PDB entry 4FIP | X-ray diffraction, 2.69 A resolution | chains A and B of the 8 polymer chains in the assembly

[Chain A]
Molecule: Ubiquitin carboxyl-terminal hydrolase 8
From: Saccharomyces cerevisiae
Notes: EC 3.4.19.12
UniProtKB: P50102 (UBP8_YEAST); residue numbers follow UniProt; this construct covers 1-471
Chain sequence (476 residues; numbered -4 to 471; the number before each row is that of its first residue; numbers below 1 keep their minus sign (Gly-4 is residue -4)):
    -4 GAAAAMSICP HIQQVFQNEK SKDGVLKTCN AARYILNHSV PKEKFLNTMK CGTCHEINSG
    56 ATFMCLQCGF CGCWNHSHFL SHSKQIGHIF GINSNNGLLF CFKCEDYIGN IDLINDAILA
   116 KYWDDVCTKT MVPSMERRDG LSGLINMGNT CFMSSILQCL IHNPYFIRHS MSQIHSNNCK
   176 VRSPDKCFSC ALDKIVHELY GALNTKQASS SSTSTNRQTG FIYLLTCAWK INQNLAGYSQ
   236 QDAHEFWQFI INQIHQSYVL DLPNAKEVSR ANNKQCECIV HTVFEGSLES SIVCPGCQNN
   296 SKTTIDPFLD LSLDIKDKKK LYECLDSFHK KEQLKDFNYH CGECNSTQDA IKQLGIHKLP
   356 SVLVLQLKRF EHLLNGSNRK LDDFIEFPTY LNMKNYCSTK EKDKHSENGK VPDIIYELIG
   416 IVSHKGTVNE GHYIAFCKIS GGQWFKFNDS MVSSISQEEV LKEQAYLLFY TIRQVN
Not modelled in the structure: -4 to -1, 200-209, 230-235, 395-400
Construct notes: expression tag (-4 to 0); engineered mutation Asn144 (Ser in P50102)
Swiss-Prot annotation at these positions:
  - zinc finger: Lys22 to Cys122 (UBP-type)
  - active site: Cys146 (Nucleophile), His427 (Proton acceptor)
  - binding site (Zn(2+)): Cys4, His6, Cys46, Cys49, Cys60, Cys63, Cys68, His73, His77, His83, Cys96, Cys99, His170, Cys174, Cys182, Cys185, His250, Cys271, Cys273, His276 and 4 more in UniProt
  - mutagenesis: Cys46 (C46A: Lowers histone H2B deubiquitination activity; when associated with A-49), Cys49 (C49A: Lowers histone H2B deubiquitination activity; when associated with A-46), His77 (H77A: Lowers histone H2B deubiquitination activity), Cys146 (C146S: Lowers histone H2B deubiquitination activity), His419 (H419A: Lowers histone H2B deubiquitination activity)
Bound ions: Zn2+ site 1: Cys4, His6, Cys96, Cys99; Zn2+ site 2: Cys46, Cys49, Cys68, His73; Zn2+ site 3: Cys60, Cys63, His83; Zn2+ site 4: Cys174, Cys182, Cys185; Zn2+ site 5: Cys271, Cys273; Zn2+ site 6: Cys289, Cys292, Cys336, Cys339
What the authors report for this chain:
  - conformationally variable residues (loop rearrangement): Arg133 to Thr145
  - self-association interface (contacts with another copy of this molecule): Asn144, Thr214 to Ile226
  - mutagenesis - N141A/S144N/S149N, N141A: decreased catalytic activity on K48 di-ubiquitin
  - mutagenesis - S144N: increased catalytic activity
  - mutagenesis - S144N (Kd 28 uM): decreased binding to Ubiquitin carboxyl-terminal hydrolase 8 (chain A)
  - mutagenesis - S144N/S149N, S149N: abolished binding to Ubiquitin carboxyl-terminal hydrolase 8 (chain A)
  - mutagenesis - S149N: increased catalytic activity on in the absence of Sgf11-ZnF
  - mutagenesis - S144N, S149N: unchanged catalytic activity on DUBm containing intact Sgf11
  - mutagenesis - N141A/S144N/S149N: decreased catalytic activity on K48-linked diubiquitin

[Chain B]
Molecule: Protein SUS1
From: Saccharomyces cerevisiae
UniProtKB: Q6WNK7 (SUS1_YEAST); residue numbers follow UniProt; this construct covers 1-96
Chain sequence (96 residues; row label = number of the first residue in the row):
     1 MTMDTAQLKS QIQQYLVESG NYELISNELK ARLLQEGWVD KVKDLTKSEM NINESTNFTQ
    61 ILSTVEPKAL EMVSDSTRET VLKQIREFLE EIVDTQ
Not modelled in the structure: 1-5, 96
Swiss-Prot annotation at these positions:
  - cross-link: Lys68 (Glycyl lysine isopeptide (Lys-Gly) (interchain with G-Cter in ubiquitin))
  - mutagenesis: Glu18 to Gly20 (In sus1-10; dissociates from TREX-2 while leaving its interaction with SAGA intact), Gly37 to Trp38 (In sus1-11; impairs binding to both TREX-2 and SAGA), Val73 to Asp75 (In sus1-12; dissociates from TREX-2 while leaving its interaction with SAGA intact)

[How chain A and chain B interact]
Contacting residue pairs (29):
  Pro36(A) with Glu23(B)
  Lys37(A) with Val17(B); Glu18(B); Gly20(B); Glu23(B), salt bridge
  Phe40(A) with Val17(B), hydrophobic; Tyr22(B), hydrophobic
  Leu41(A) with Gln14(B); Val17(B), hydrophobic; Glu18(B)
  Lys45(A) with Gln14(B), hydrogen bond
  His50(A) with Ser10(B)
  Glu51(A) with Lys9(B), salt bridge; Gln13(B)
  Ile52(A) with Gln13(B), hydrogen bond (backbone-side chain); Val17(B), hydrophobic; Tyr22(B)
  Asn53(A) with Tyr22(B), hydrogen bond
  Trp69(A) with Phe58(B), hydrophobic; Thr59(B); Leu62(B)
  Phe95(A) with Phe58(B), hydrophobic
  Cys99(A) with Asn57(B)
  Glu100(A) with Asn57(B); Thr59(B), hydrogen bond (backbone-side chain)
  Asp101(A) with Thr56(B); Asn57(B); Phe58(B), hydrogen bond (side chain-backbone)
  Tyr102(A) with Phe58(B), hydrophobic
Also at the interface, not in a pair above, chain A (17 interface residues in all): Met1, Cys49
Also at the interface, not in a pair above, chain B (15 interface residues in all): Ser26

[In short]
The interface between chain A and chain B involves 17 residues on one side and 15 on the other, with 5
hydrogen bonds and 2 salt bridges. Polar contacts include Lys37(A)-Glu23(B), Glu51(A)-Lys9(B) and
Lys45(A)-Gln14(B). The paper reports that N141A/S144N/S149N and N141A of chain A reduce catalytic activity on
K48 di-ubiquitin; conformational variability at Arg133(A); 5 substitutions were tested in all.
Chain A is Ubiquitin carboxyl-terminal hydrolase 8 and chain B is Protein SUS1, both from Saccharomyces
cerevisiae; the structure, Structure of the SAGA Ubp8(S144N)/Sgf11(1-72, Delta-ZnF)/Sus1/Sgf73 DUB module, was
determined by X-ray diffraction, deposited together with 4FJC and 4FK5.
